2W7S - chain A; structure by X-ray diffraction, 1.80 A resolution.

Chain A:
Name: Serine protease spla
Source organism: Staphylococcus aureus
Notes: EC 3.4.21.19
UniProtKB: Q2FXC2 (Q2FXC2_STAA8); residues 1-200 here correspond to UniProt positions 36-235 (UniProt number = residue number + 35)
Chain sequence (200 residues; each row starts with the number of its first residue):
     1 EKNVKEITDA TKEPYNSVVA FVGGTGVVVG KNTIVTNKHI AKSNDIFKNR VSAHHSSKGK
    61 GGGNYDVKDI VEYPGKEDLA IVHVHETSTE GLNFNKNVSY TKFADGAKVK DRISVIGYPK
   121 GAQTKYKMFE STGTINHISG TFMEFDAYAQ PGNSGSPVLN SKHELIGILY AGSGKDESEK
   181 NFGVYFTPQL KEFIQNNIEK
Not modelled in the structure: 174-177
Curated features (UniProtKB/Swiss-Prot):
  - active site (Charge relay system): His39, Asp78, Ser154

Overview:
UniProt lists 3 active-site residues.
Chain A is Serine protease spla (Staphylococcus aureus); the structure, SplA serine protease of Staphylococcus
aureus (1.8A), was determined by X-ray diffraction together with 2W7U from the same study.
